Entry 6LPD (X-ray diffraction, 1.65 A resolution); this record covers chains A and B of the 6 polymer chains in the assembly.

== Chain A (and B) ==
Molecule: Ferritin
From: Phascolosoma esculenta
Notes: chain B of this document is another copy of the same molecule, construct and numbering; everything in this record applies to it too
Chain sequence (174 residues; row label = number of the first residue in the row):
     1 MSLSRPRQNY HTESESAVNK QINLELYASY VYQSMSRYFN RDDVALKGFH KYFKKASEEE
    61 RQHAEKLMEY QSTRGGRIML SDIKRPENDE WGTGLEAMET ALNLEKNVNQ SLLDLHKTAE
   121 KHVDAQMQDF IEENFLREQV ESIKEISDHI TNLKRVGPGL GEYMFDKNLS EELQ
Unresolved in the structure: 1, 172-174
Bound ions: Fe2+ site 1: E25, E60, H63; Fe2+ site 2 near E105 (its only coordinating residue here); Fe ion: D129 (shared with 2 residues of chain D; 2 residues of chain F)
Reported in the primary citation:
  - Fe ion coordination: D129, E132
  - Fe2+ coordination: E25, E105
  - conformationally variable residues (side-chain flip): E138

== Interface between chain A and chain B ==
Pairs across the interface (23):
  N40(A) - K144(B)  hydrogen bond (backbone-side chain)
  D42(A) - K144(B)
  D42(A) - S147(B)
  D42(A) - D148(B)
  D42(A) - T151(B)  hydrogen bond (backbone-side chain)
  D43(A) - T151(B)
  V44(A) - T151(B)
  V44(A) - R155(B)  hydrogen bond (backbone-side chain)
  A45(A) - D148(B)
  A45(A) - N152(B)  hydrogen bond (backbone-side chain)
  A45(A) - R155(B)
  L46(A) - R155(B)
  G159(A) - R155(B)
  L160(A) - R155(B)  hydrogen bond (backbone-backbone)
  L160(A) - V156(B)  hydrophobic
  L160(A) - L160(B)  hydrophobic
  E162(A) - R155(B)  salt bridge
  Y163(A) - N152(B)
  Y163(A) - V156(B)  hydrophobic
  Y163(A) - F165(B)
  Y163(A) - N168(B)  hydrogen bond
  M164(A) - M164(B)  hydrophobic
  K167(A) - N168(B)
Other interface residues (no listed pair), chain A (14 interface residues in all): R41, K47
Other interface residues (no listed pair), chain B (12 interface residues in all): G161

== In short ==
14 residues of chain A face 12 of chain B across their interface; the contacts include 6 hydrogen bonds and 1
salt bridge. Polar pairs include E162(A)-R155(B), N40(A)-K144(B) and D42(A)-T151(B). The Fe2+ site 1 is built
by E25(A), E60(A) and H63(A). From the paper: Fe ion coordination by D129(A) and E132(A); Fe2+ coordination by
E25(A) and E105(A).
Chain A and chain B are both Ferritin (Phascolosoma esculenta); the structure, Phascolosoma esculenta, was
determined by X-ray diffraction together with 6LPE from the same study.
